PDB entry 9UXE | electron microscopy, 3.17 A resolution | chains J and K of the 9 polymer chains in the assembly

Chain J:
Molecule: Antibody KXD355, heavy chain
Source organism: Homo sapiens
Notes: antibody fragment or engineered binder
Chain sequence (237 residues; each row starts with the number of its first residue):
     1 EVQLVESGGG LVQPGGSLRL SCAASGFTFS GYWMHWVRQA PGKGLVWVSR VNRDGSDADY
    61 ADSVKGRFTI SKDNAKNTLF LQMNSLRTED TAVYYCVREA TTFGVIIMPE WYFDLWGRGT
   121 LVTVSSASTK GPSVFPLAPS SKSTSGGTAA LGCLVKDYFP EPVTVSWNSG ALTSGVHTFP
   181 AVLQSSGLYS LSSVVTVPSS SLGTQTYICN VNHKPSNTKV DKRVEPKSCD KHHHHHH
Unresolved in the structure: 228-237
Cystine bridges: Cys22-Cys96

Chain K:
Molecule: Antibody KXD355, light chain
Source organism: Homo sapiens
Notes: antibody fragment or engineered binder
Chain sequence (211 residues; each row starts with the number of its first residue):
     1 EIVMTQSPGT LSLSPGERAT LSCRASQSDS SNSLAWYQQE PGQAPRLLIH DASSRATGIP
    61 DRFSGSGSGT DFTLIISRLE PEDFAVYYCQ LYGSFGQGTR LEIKRTVAAP SVFIFPPSDE
   121 QLKSGTASVV CLLNNFYPRE AKVQWKVDNA LQSGNSQESV TEQDSKDSTY SLSSTLTLSK
   181 ADYEKHKVYA CEVTHQGLSS PVTKSFNRGE C

Chain J / chain K interface:
Residue-residue contacts (32; chain J residue first):
  Gln39(J) with Gln39(K), hydrogen bond
  Gly44(J) with Tyr88(K)
  Leu45(J) with Pro45(K), hydrophobic; Phe95(K)
  Val46(J) with Phe95(K), hydrophobic
  Trp111(J) with Gln90(K); Tyr92(K)
  Tyr112(J) with Ala35(K), hydrophobic; Tyr37(K), hydrogen bond; Leu47(K); Gln90(K)
  Phe113(J) with Tyr37(K), hydrogen bond (backbone-side chain); Gln90(K)
  Trp116(J) with Tyr37(K), hydrogen bond; Pro45(K)
  Arg118(J) with Ala44(K)
  Val134(J) with Glu120(K)
  Phe135(J) with Ser118(K); Gln121(K)
  Leu137(J) with Phe115(K), hydrophobic
  Lys156(J) with Gln121(K); Ser124(K), hydrogen bond
  Gly175(J) with Lys166(K)
  His177(J) with Asp164(K), salt bridge
  Phe179(J) with Thr161(K); Ser171(K); Ser173(K)
  Pro180(J) with Ser159(K); Val160(K)
  Leu183(J) with Gln157(K)
  Ser192(J) with Ser173(K)
  Val194(J) with Leu132(K), hydrophobic
Other interface residues (no listed pair), chain J (28 interface residues in all): Lys43, Tyr95, Asp114, Pro139, Ser143, Ala150, Leu154, Val182
Other interface residues (no listed pair), chain K (32 interface residues in all): Arg46, His50, Phe113, Thr126, Ser128, Val130, Glu158, Thr175

In short:
The interface between chain J and chain K involves 28 residues on one side and 32 on the other; the contacts
include 5 hydrogen bonds and 1 salt bridge. Polar pairs include His177(J)-Asp164(K), Gln39(J)-Gln39(K) and
Tyr112(J)-Tyr37(K).
Here chain J is Antibody KXD355, heavy chain and chain K is Antibody KXD355, light chain, both from Homo
sapiens. Entry 9UXE (SARS-CoV2 Spike protein with Fab fragment antibody KXD355,state2) was determined by
electron microscopy (same publication as 9UXD).
